PDB entry 9IVQ | electron microscopy, 2.66 A resolution | chains T and H of the 24 polymer chains in the assembly

[Chain T (and H)]
Molecule: Ras GTPase-activating protein-binding protein 1
From: Homo sapiens
Notes: EC 3.6.4.12, 3.6.4.13; chain H of this document is another copy of the same molecule, construct and numbering; everything in this record applies to it too
UniProt: Q13283 (G3BP1_HUMAN); numbering as in UniProt (aligned over 1-138)
Chain sequence (141 residues; each row starts with the number of its first residue; numbers below 1 keep their minus sign (Gly-2 is residue -2)):
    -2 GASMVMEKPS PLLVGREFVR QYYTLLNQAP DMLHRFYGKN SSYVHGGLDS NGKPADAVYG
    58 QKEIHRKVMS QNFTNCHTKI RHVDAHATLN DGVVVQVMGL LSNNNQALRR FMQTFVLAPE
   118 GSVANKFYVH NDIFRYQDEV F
Unresolved in the structure: -2 to 4
Differences from the reference sequence: expression tag (-2 to 0)

[Chain T / chain H interface]
Pairs across the interface - 5 pairs, chain T then chain H:
  Asn102(T) with Glu136(H); Val137(H)
  Gln103(T) with Pro51(H)
  Ala104(T) with Pro51(H), hydrophobic
  Leu105(T) with Asn48(H)
Also at the interface, not in a pair above, chain T (5 interface residues in all): Asn72
Also at the interface, not in a pair above, chain H (5 interface residues in all): Lys50

[Overview]
The chain T/chain H interface involves 5 residues from each chain.
Both chains are Ras GTPase-activating protein-binding protein 1 (Homo sapiens). Entry 9IVQ (Cryo-EM structure
of the CHIKV nsP3 peptide in complex with the NTF2L domain of G3BP1 (Conformation ...) was determined by
electron microscopy (same publication as 9IVR, 9IVS and 9J5S).
